PDB entry 8AG4 | electron microscopy, 2.46 A resolution | chains B and D of the 4 polymer chains in the assembly

[Chain B]
Name: X-ray repair cross-complementing protein 5
Organism: Homo sapiens
Notes: EC 3.6.4.-
UniProt: P13010 (XRCC5_HUMAN); numbering as in UniProt (aligned over 1-732)
Chain sequence (755 residues; numbered -22 to 732; the number before each row is that of its first residue; numbers below 1 keep their minus sign (Met-22 is residue -22)):
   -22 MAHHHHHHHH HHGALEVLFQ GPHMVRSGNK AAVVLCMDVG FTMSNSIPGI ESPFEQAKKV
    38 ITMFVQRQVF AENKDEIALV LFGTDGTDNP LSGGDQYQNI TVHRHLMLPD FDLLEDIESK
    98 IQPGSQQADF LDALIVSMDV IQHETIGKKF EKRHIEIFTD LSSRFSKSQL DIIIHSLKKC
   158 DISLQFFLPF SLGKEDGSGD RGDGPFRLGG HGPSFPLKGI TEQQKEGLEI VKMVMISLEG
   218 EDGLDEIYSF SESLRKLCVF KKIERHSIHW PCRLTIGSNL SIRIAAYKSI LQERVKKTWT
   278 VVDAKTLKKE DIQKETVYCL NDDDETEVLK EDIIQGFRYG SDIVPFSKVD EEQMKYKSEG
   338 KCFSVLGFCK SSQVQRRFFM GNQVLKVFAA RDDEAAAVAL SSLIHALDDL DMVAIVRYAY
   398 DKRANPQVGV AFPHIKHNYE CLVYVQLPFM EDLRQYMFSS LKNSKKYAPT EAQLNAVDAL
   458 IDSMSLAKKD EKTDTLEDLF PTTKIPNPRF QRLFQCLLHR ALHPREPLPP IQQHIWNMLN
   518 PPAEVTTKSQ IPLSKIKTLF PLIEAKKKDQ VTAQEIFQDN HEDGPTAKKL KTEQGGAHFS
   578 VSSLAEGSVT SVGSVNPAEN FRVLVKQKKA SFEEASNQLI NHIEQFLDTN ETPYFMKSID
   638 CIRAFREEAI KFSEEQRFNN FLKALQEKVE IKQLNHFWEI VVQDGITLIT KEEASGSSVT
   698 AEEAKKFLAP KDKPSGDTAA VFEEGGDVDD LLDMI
Unresolved in the structure: -22 to -2, 177-180, 190-192, 545-732
Sequence notes: initiating methionine (-22); expression tag (-21 to 0)
Curated features (UniProtKB/Swiss-Prot):
  - region: Leu138 to Leu165 (Leucine-zipper)
  - motif: Glu720 to Leu728 (EEXXXDL motif)
  - modified residue: Lys144 (N6-acetyllysine), Ser255 (Phosphoserine), Ser258 (Phosphoserine), Lys265 (N6-acetyllysine), Ser318 (Phosphoserine), Lys332 (N6-acetyllysine), Thr535 (Phosphothreonine), Ser577 (Phosphoserine), Ser579 (Phosphoserine), Ser580 (Phosphoserine), Lys660 (N6-acetyllysine), Lys665 (N6-acetyllysine), Thr715 (Phosphothreonine)
  - cross-link (Glycyl lysine isopeptide (Lys-Gly)): Lys195 (interchain with G-Cter in SUMO2), Lys532 (interchain with G-Cter in SUMO2), Lys534 (interchain with G-Cter in SUMO2), Lys566 (interchain with G-Cter in SUMO2), Lys568 (interchain with G-Cter in SUMO2), Lys669 (interchain with G-Cter in SUMO2), Lys688 (interchain with G-Cter in SUMO2)
  - mutagenesis: Glu720 to Glu721 (Abolishes interaction with PRKDC and its recruitment to sites of DNA damage), Asp726 to Asp727 (Abolishes interaction with PRKDC and its recruitment to sites of DNA damage)

[Chain D]
Name: Protein C10
Organism: Vaccinia virus Western Reserve
UniProt: P03296 (C10_VACCW); residue numbers follow UniProt; this construct covers 1-331
Chain sequence (369 residues; each row starts with the number of its first residue):
     1 MDIYDDKGLQ TIKLFNNEFD CIRNDIRELF KHVTDSDSIQ LPMEDNSDII ENIRKILYRR
    61 LKNVECVDID STITFMKYDP NDDNKRTCSN WVPLTNNYME YCLVIYLETP ICGGKIKLYH
   121 PTGNIKSDKD IMFAKTLDFK SKKVLTGRKT IAVLDISVSY NRSMTTIHYN DDVDIDIHTD
   181 KNGKELCYCY ITIDDHYLVD VETIGVIVNR SGKCLLVNNH LGIGIVKDKR ISDSFGDVCM
   241 DTIFDFSEAR ELFSLTNDDN RNIAWDTDKL DDDTDIWTPV TEDDYKFLSR LVLYAKSQSD
   301 TVFDYYVLTG DTEPPTVFIF KVTRFYFNMP KGGENLYFQG WSHPQFEKGG GSGGGSGGSS
   361 AWSHPQFEK
Unresolved in the structure: 1-161, 332-369
Sequence notes: expression tag (332-369)

[Chain B / chain D interface]
Pairs across the interface (30):
  Met1(B) with Glu313(D); Pro314(D)
  Val2(B) with Thr312(D); Glu313(D)
  Arg3(B) with Thr312(D); Glu313(D), hydrogen bond (backbone-backbone)
  Ser4(B) with Leu252(D), hydrogen bond (side chain-backbone); Asp311(D); Thr312(D)
  Gly5(B) with Asp311(D); Glu313(D)
  Arg242(B) with Glu313(D)
  Ile245(B) with Leu252(D), hydrophobic
  His246(B) with Leu198(D); Phe246(D); Leu252(D)
  Trp247(B) with Tyr197(D)
  Pro248(B) with Tyr197(D)
  Arg250(B) with Asp245(D), salt bridge
  Arg260(B) with Asp245(D), salt bridge
  Lys338(B) with Tyr197(D), hydrogen bond (side chain-backbone)
  Arg368(B) with Ser247(D); Glu248(D), salt bridge
  Asp369(B) with Ser247(D), hydrogen bond; Glu248(D)
  Tyr397(B) with Tyr197(D)
  Asp398(B) with Asp195(D)
  Lys399(B) with Asp195(D), hydrogen bond (backbone-side chain)
  Arg400(B) with Asp194(D), salt bridge; Asp195(D)
Other interface residues (no listed pair), chain D (16 interface residues in all): Glu202, Glu251, Thr316
Interface features reported in the paper:
  - residue pairs: Tyr397(B)-Tyr197(D)
  - interface residues, chain B: Val2(B), Ile245(B), His246(B), Pro248(B), Arg368(B), Asp369(B), Lys399(B)
  - interface residues, chain D: Asp194(D), Asp195(D), Leu198(D), Phe246(D), Ser247(D), Glu248(D), Glu251(D), Leu252(D), Thr312(D)

[Summary]
19 residues of chain B face 16 of chain D across their interface, with 5 hydrogen bonds and 4 salt bridges.
Polar contacts include Arg250(B)-Asp245(D), Arg260(B)-Asp245(D) and Arg368(B)-Glu248(D). The authors report a
contact between Tyr397(B) and Tyr197(D). From UniProt: 4 mutagenesis sites on chain B. From the paper:
interface residues Val2(B), Ile245(B) and Asp194(D) among others.
Here chain B is X-ray repair cross-complementing protein 5 (Homo sapiens) and chain D is Protein C10 (Vaccinia
virus Western Reserve). Entry 8AG4 (Vaccinia C16 protein bound to Ku70/Ku80) was determined by electron
microscopy together with 8AG3 and 8AG5 from the same study.
